Entry 9QQ1 (X-ray diffraction, 1.30 A resolution); this record covers chain A.

[Chain A]
Protein: Isoform 2B of GTPase KRas
Organism: Homo sapiens
Notes: EC 3.6.5.2
Reference sequence: P01116 (RASK_HUMAN), isoform P01116-2; numbering as in UniProt (aligned over 1-169)
Amino-acid sequence (170 residues; row label = number of the first residue in the row; numbering starts at 0):
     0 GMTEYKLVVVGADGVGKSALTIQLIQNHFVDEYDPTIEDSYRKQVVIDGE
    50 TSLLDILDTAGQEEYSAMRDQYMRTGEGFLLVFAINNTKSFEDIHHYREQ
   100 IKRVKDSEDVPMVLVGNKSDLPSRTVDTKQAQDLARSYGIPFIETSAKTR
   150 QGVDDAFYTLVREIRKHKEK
Disordered / not traced: 0-1, 30-31
Sequence notes: expression tag (0); variant Asp12 (Gly in P01116); engineered mutation Ser51 (Cys in P01116), Leu80 (Cys in P01116), Ser118 (Cys in P01116)
UniProt features mapped onto this chain:
  - motif: Tyr32 to Tyr40 (Effector region)
  - binding site (GTP): Gly10, Ala11, Gly13 to Ala18, Val29 to Thr35, Ala59, Gly60, Asn116, Lys117, Asp119
  - modified residue: Met1 (N-acetylmethionine), Thr2 (N-acetylthreonine), Lys104 (N6-acetyllysine)
  - glycosylation: Thr35 (Microbial infection: O-linked (Glc) threonine)
  - natural variant: Lys5 (K5E: In NS3; K5N: In GASC), Gly10 (G10GG: In AML), Asp12 (G12D: In GASC, JMML and SFM; this construct carries the variant), Gly13 (G13D: In GASC, JMML and OES; G13R: In pylocytic astrocytoma), Val14 (V14I: In NS3), Leu19 (L19F: In OES), Gln22 (Q22E: In CFC2; Q22R: In NS3), Pro34 (P34L: In NS3; P34Q: In NS3; P34R: In CFC2), Ile36 (I36M: In NS3), Thr58 (T58I: In NS3), Ala59 (A59T: In GASC), Gly60 (G60R: In CFC2; G60S: In NS3), 8 further natural variant entries in UniProt
  - mutagenesis: Asp38 (D38A: Decreased interaction with MAPKAP1/SIN1), Tyr40 (Y40A: Decreased interaction with MAPKAP1/SIN1), Gln61 (Q61L: Promotes GTP binding)
Bound ions: Mg2+: Ser17 (together with GDP)
Small-molecule neighbours:
  - A1I9F ((2S)-4-[(1R,5S)-3-[7-(8-ethynyl-7-fluoranyl-3-oxidanyl-naphthalen-1-yl)-8-fluoranyl-2-[[(2R,8S)-2-fluoranyl-1,2,3,5,6,7-hexahydropyrrolizin-8-yl]methoxy]pyrido[4,3-d]pyrimidin-4-yl]-3,8-diazabicyclo[3.2.1]octan-8-yl]-2-methyl-2-(oxan-4-ylmethyl)-4-oxidanylidene-butanoic acid): Val9, Gly10, Ala11, Asp12, Pro34, Thr35, Ala59, Gly60, Gln61, Glu62, Glu63, Tyr64, Ser65, Arg68, Asp69, Met72, Lys88, Asp92, His95, Tyr96, Gln99, Ile100, Arg102, Val103
  - GDP (guanosine-5'-diphosphate): Ala11, Asp12, Gly13, Val14, Gly15, Lys16, Ser17, Ala18, Phe28, Val29, Tyr32, Asn116, Lys117, Asp119, Leu120, Ser145, Ala146, Lys147

[Summary]
Bound to chain A: compound A1I9F and GDP. UniProt lists 20 GTP-binding residues and 3 mutagenesis sites.
Chain A is Isoform 2B of GTPase KRas (Homo sapiens); the structure, KRAS-G12D(1-169) - GDP IN covalent COMPLEX
with compound (3S,4R)-8, was determined by X-ray diffraction together with 9QPZ and 9QQ0 from the same study.
